PDB entry 3ZE4 | X-ray diffraction, 3.70 A resolution | chains A and C of the 3 polymer chains in the assembly

== Chain A (and C) ==
Protein: Diacylglycerol kinase
From: Escherichia coli K-12
Notes: EC 2.7.1.107; chain C of this document is another copy of the same molecule, construct and numbering; everything in this record applies to it too
Reference sequence: P0ABN1 (KDGL_ECOLI); residues 1-121 here correspond to UniProt positions 2-122 (UniProt number = residue number + 1)
Sequence (130 residues; numbered -8 to 121; the number before each row is that of its first residue; numbers below 1 keep their minus sign (Gly-8 is residue -8)):
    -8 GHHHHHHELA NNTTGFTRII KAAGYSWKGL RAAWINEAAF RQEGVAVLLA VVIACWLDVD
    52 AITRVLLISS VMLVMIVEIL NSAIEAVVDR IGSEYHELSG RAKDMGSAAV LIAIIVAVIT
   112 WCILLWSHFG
Disordered / not traced: -8 to 6, 121 (chain C: -8 to 27, 120-121)
Differences from the reference sequence: expression tag (-8 to 0)
UniProt features mapped onto this chain:
  - active site: Glu69 (Proton acceptor)
  - binding site (ATP): Arg9, Tyr16, Glu28, Glu76, Glu85 to His87, Lys94, Asp95
  - binding site (substrate): Arg9, Ala13 to Trp18, Arg22 to Trp25, Ala30 to Glu34, Trp47 to Val50, Arg55, Glu69, Ser98, Trp112 to Trp117
  - binding site (a divalent metal cation): Glu28, Glu76

== How chain A and chain C interact ==
Residue-residue contacts (32; chain A residue first):
  Thr54(A) with Ile53(C)
  Leu57(A) with Ile53(C), hydrophobic; Leu57(C), hydrophobic
  Leu64(A) with Leu64(C), hydrophobic
  Val68(A) with Ile67(C), hydrophobic
  Leu71(A) with Leu71(C), hydrophobic
  Ile75(A) with Ala74(C), hydrophobic
  Val78(A) with Val78(C), hydrophobic
  Ile82(A) with Val78(C), hydrophobic; Ile82(C), hydrophobic
  Tyr86(A) with Arg81(C)
  His87(A) with Arg81(C), hydrogen bond (backbone-side chain)
  Glu88(A) with Arg81(C), salt bridge
  Ser90(A) with Arg81(C)
  Ala93(A) with Ala74(C); Ala77(C), hydrophobic; Val78(C), hydrophobic
  Met96(A) with Ile70(C); Ala74(C), hydrophobic
  Ala100(A) with Ile70(C); Leu71(C), hydrophobic
  Ile103(A) with Met63(C), hydrophobic; Ile67(C), hydrophobic; Ile70(C), hydrophobic
  Ala104(A) with Ile67(C), hydrophobic
  Val107(A) with Met63(C), hydrophobic
  Thr111(A) with Val56(C)
  Ile114(A) with Ala52(C), hydrophobic; Val56(C), hydrophobic
  Leu115(A) with Ile53(C), hydrophobic; Val56(C), hydrophobic
  Ser118(A) with Ala52(C)
Interface residues without a listed pair, chain A (27 interface residues in all): Asp51, Ile53, Leu89, Gly97, Ala99
Interface residues without a listed pair, chain C (17 interface residues in all): Arg55, Ser60, Ser73

== Summary ==
Chain A and chain C form an interface of 27 and 17 residues respectively; the contacts include 1 hydrogen bond
and 1 salt bridge. Polar pairs include Glu88(A)-Arg81(C) and His87(A)-Arg81(C).
Chain A and chain C are both Diacylglycerol kinase (Escherichia coli K-12); the structure, Crystal structure
of the integral membrane diacylglycerol kinase - wild-type, was determined by X-ray diffraction together with
3ZE3 and 3ZE5 from the same study.
